Entry 8E4G (electron microscopy, 3.20 A resolution); this record covers chains P and a of the 10 polymer chains in the assembly.

== Chain P ==
Name: Tail tubular protein gp12
From: Escherichia phage T7
UniProtKB: P03747 (TUBE2_BPT7); numbering as in UniProt (aligned over 1-794)
Amino-acid sequence (794 residues; numbered 1 to 794; the number before each row is that of its first residue):
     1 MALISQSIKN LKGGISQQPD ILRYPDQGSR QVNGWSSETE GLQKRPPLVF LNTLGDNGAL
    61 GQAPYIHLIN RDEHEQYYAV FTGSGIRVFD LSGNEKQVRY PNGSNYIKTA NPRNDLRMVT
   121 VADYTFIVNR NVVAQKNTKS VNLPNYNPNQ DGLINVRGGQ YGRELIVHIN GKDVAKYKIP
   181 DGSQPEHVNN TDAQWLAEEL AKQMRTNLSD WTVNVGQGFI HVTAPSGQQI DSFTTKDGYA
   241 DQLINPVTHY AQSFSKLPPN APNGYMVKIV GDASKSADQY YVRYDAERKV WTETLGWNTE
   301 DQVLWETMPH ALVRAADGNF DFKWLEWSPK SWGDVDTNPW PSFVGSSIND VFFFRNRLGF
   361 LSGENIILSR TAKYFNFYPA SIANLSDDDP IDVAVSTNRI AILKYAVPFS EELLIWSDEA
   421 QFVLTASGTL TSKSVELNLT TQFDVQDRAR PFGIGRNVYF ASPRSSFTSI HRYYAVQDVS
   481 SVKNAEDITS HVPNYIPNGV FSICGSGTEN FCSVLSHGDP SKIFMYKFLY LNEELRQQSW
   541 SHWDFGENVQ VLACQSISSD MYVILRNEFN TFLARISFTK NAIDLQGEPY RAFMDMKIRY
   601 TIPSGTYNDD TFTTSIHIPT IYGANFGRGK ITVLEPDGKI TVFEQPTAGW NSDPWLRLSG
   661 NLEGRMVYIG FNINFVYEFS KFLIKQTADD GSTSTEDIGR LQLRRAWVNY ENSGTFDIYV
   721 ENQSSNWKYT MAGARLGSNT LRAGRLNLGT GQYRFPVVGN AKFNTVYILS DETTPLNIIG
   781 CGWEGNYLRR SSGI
Unresolved in the structure: 1
Construct notes: conflict Trp332 (Cys in P03747)

== Chain a ==
Name: Internal virion protein gp14
From: Escherichia phage T7
UniProtKB: P03724 (GP14_BPT7); residues 19-145 here = UniProt positions 19-145
Amino-acid sequence (127 residues; each row starts with the number of its first residue):
    19 GQNAQAKMIA AQTAAGRRQA MEIMRQTNIQ NADLSLQARS KLEEASAELT SQNMQKVQAI
    79 GSIRAAIGES MLEGSSMDRI KRVTEGQFIR EANMVTENYR RDYQAIFAQQ LGGTQSAASQ
   139 IDEIYKS

== How chain P and chain a interact ==
Residue-residue contacts (42; chain P residue first):
  Asn155(P) - Arg57(a)  hydrogen bond
  Val156(P) - Arg57(a)  hydrogen bond (backbone-side chain)
  Arg157(P) - Leu54(a)
  Arg157(P) - Arg57(a)  hydrogen bond (backbone-side chain)
  Arg157(P) - Ser58(a)  hydrogen bond
  Arg157(P) - Glu61(a)  salt bridge
  Gly159(P) - Ala50(a)
  Gln160(P) - Ala50(a)
  Gln160(P) - Asp51(a)  hydrogen bond
  Tyr161(P) - Asn46(a)
  Asp181(P) - Arg43(a)
  Gly182(P) - Met42(a)
  Gly182(P) - Arg43(a)
  Gly182(P) - Asn46(a)  hydrogen bond (backbone-side chain)
  Ser183(P) - Met39(a)
  Ser183(P) - Met42(a)
  Ser183(P) - Arg43(a)
  Gln184(P) - Met39(a)  hydrogen bond
  Gln184(P) - Asn46(a)
  Pro185(P) - Met42(a)
  Tyr239(P) - Asp51(a)
  Gln242(P) - Leu54(a)
  Phe254(P) - Thr68(a)
  Ser255(P) - Glu61(a)
  Pro259(P) - Arg57(a)
  Arg355(P) - Glu87(a)
  Asn356(P) - Gly86(a)  hydrogen bond (side chain-backbone)
  Thr371(P) - Arg82(a)
  Thr371(P) - Ala83(a)  hydrogen bond (side chain-backbone)
  Thr371(P) - Gly86(a)
  Lys373(P) - Arg82(a)
  Ala383(P) - Met72(a)
  Asn384(P) - Gln76(a)  hydrogen bond
  Leu385(P) - Gln76(a)  hydrogen bond (backbone-side chain)
  Ser386(P) - Gly79(a)
  Asp387(P) - Ser80(a)  hydrogen bond
  Asp387(P) - Ala83(a)
  Asp388(P) - Gly79(a)
  Asp388(P) - Arg82(a)  salt bridge
  Asp388(P) - Ala83(a)
  Thr429(P) - Glu87(a)
  Leu430(P) - Glu87(a)  hydrogen bond (backbone-side chain)
Interface residues without a listed pair, chain P (30 interface residues in all): Gly158, Gly428
Interface residues without a listed pair, chain a (23 interface residues in all): Ile47, Leu60, Gln73, Val75

== Summary ==
30 residues of chain P and 23 residues of chain a are in contact; the contacts include 13 hydrogen bonds and 2
salt bridges. Polar contacts include Arg157(P)-Glu61(a), Asp388(P)-Arg82(a) and Asn155(P)-Arg57(a).
Chain P is Tail tubular protein gp12 and chain a is Internal virion protein gp14, both from Escherichia phage
T7; the structure, Remodeling of the bacteriophage T7 during initial infection, was determined by electron
microscopy.
